6U2O - chains A and T of the 4 polymer chains in the assembly; structure by X-ray diffraction, 2.30 A resolution.

[Chain A]
Name: DNA polymerase beta
Source organism: Homo sapiens
Notes: EC 2.7.7.7, 4.2.99.-
Reference sequence: P06746 (DPOLB_HUMAN); numbering as in UniProt (aligned over 1-335)
Amino-acid sequence (335 residues; each row starts with the number of its first residue):
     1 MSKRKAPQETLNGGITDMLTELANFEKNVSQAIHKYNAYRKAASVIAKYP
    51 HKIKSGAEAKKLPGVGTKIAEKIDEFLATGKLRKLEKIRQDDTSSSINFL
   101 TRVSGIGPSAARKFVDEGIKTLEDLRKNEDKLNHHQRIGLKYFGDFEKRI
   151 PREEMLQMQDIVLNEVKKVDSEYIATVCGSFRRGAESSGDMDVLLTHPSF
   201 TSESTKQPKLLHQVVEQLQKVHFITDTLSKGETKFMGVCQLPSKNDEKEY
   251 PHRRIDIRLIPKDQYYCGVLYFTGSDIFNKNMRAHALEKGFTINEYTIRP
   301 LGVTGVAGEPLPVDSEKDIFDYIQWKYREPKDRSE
Unresolved in the structure: 1-7, 205-206
Ion coordination: Na+ site 1: Lys-60, Val-65 (shared with 1 residue of chain D); Na+ site 2: Thr-101, Val-103, Ile-106 (shared with 1 residue of chain P); Mg2+: Asp-190, Asp-192 (together with DZ4)
Small-molecule neighbours: DZ4 (2'-deoxy-5'-O-[(R)-hydroxy{[(R)-hydroxy(phosphonooxy)phosphoryl]amino}phosphoryl]adenosine): Arg-149, Gly-179, Ser-180, Arg-183, Ser-188, Gly-189, Asp-190, Asp-192, Tyr-271, Phe-272, Thr-273, Gly-274, Ser-275, Asp-276, Asn-279, Lys-280
Curated features (UniProtKB/Swiss-Prot):
  - region: Arg-183 to Asp-192 (DNA-binding)
  - active site: Lys-72 (Nucleophile)
  - binding site (K(+)): Lys-60, Leu-62, Val-65, Thr-101, Val-103, Ile-106
  - binding site (Na(+)): Lys-60, Leu-62, Val-65, Thr-101, Val-103, Ile-106
  - binding site (dATP): Arg-149, Ser-180, Arg-183, Gly-189, Asp-190
  - binding site (dCTP): Arg-149, Ser-180, Arg-183, Gly-189, Asp-190
  - binding site (dGTP): Arg-149, Ser-180, Arg-183, Gly-189, Asp-190, Asp-192
  - binding site (dTTP): Arg-149, Ser-180, Arg-183, Gly-189, Asp-190
  - binding site (Mg(2+)): Asp-190, Asp-192, Asp-256
  - modified residue: Lys-72 (N6-acetyllysine), Arg-83 (Omega-N-methylarginine), Arg-152 (Omega-N-methylarginine)
  - cross-link (Glycyl lysine isopeptide (Lys-Gly)): Lys-41 (interchain with G-Cter in ubiquitin), Lys-61 (interchain with G-Cter in ubiquitin), Lys-81 (interchain with G-Cter in ubiquitin)
  - natural variant: Leu-22 (L22P: Found in a gastric cancer sample; uncertain significance), Tyr-39 (Y39C: Found in a gastric cancer sample; uncertain significance), Gly-118 (G118V: Decreased DNA-directed DNA polymerase activity), Arg-137 (R137Q: Decreased function in base-excision repair), Arg-149 (R149I: Decreased DNA-directed DNA polymerase activity), Asp-160 (D160N: Found in a gastric cancer sample; uncertain significance), Cys-239 (C239R: Found in a gastric cancer sample; uncertain significance), Lys-289 (K289M: Found in a colon cancer sample; uncertain significance), Asn-294 (N294D: Found in a gastric cancer sample; uncertain significance), Glu-295 (E295K: Found in a gastric cancer sample; uncertain significance)
  - mutagenesis: Phe-25 (F25W: No effect on 5'-dRP lyase activity. Decreased ssDNA binding), His-34 (H34G: Decreased 5'-dRP lyase activity. Decreased ssDNA binding), Lys-35 (K35A: Decreased 5'-dRP lyase activity. Decreased ssDNA binding. Loss of 5'-dRP lyase activity; when associated with A-68 and A-72. Decreased ssDNA binding; when associated with A-68 and A-72 ...), Tyr-39 (Y39F: No effect on 5'-dRP lyase activity; Y39Q: Abolishes DNA polymerase and 5'-dRP lyase activity), Lys-41 (K41R: Abolishes ubiquitination; when associated with R-61 and R-81), Lys-60 (K60A: Decreased 5'-dRP lyase activity. Decreased ssDNA binding), Lys-61 (K61R: Abolishes ubiquitination; when associated with R-41 and R-81), Lys-68 (K68A: No effect on 5'-dRP lyase activity. Decreased ssDNA binding. Loss of 5'-dRP lyase activity; when associated with A-35 and A-72. Decreased ssDNA binding; when associated with A-35 and A-72 ...), Glu-71 (E71Q: No effect on 5'-dRP lyase activity. No effect on structure shown by circular dichroism. No effect on ssDNA binding), Lys-72 (K72A: Severely reduced 5'-dRP lyase activity. Does not affect ssDNA binding. Loss of 5'-dRP lyase activity; when associated with A-35 and A-68. Decreased ssDNA binding ...), Glu-75 (E75A: Slightly decreased 5'-dRP lyase activity. Decreased ssDNA binding. No effect on structure shown by circular dichroism), Lys-81 (K81R: Abolishes ubiquitination; when associated with R-41 and R-61), 5 further mutagenesis entries in UniProt

[Chain T]
Molecule: 16-nt DNA strand
Sequence (16 nucleotides; row label = number of the first residue in the row):
     1 CCCACGGCCCATCACC
Ion coordination: Cisplatin Pt: DG6, DG7

[Chain A / chain T interface]
Residue-residue contacts (16; chain A residue first):
  His-34(A) / DC5(T)  stacking on the base
  Asn-37(A) / DG6(T)  base contact
  Asn-133(A) / DT12(T)  phosphate contact
  His-134(A) / DT12(T)  phosphate contact
  Ser-229(A) / DC10(T)  phosphate contact
  Ser-229(A) / DA11(T)  phosphate contact
  Lys-230(A) / DC10(T)  phosphate contact
  Lys-230(A) / DA11(T)  hydrogen bond to the phosphate
  Gly-231(A) / DC10(T)  phosphate contact
  Glu-232(A) / DC10(T)  hydrogen bond to the phosphate
  Thr-233(A) / DC9(T)  hydrogen bond to the phosphate
  Thr-233(A) / DC10(T)  hydrogen bond to the phosphate
  Lys-234(A) / DC9(T)  hydrogen bond to the base
  Lys-234(A) / DC10(T)  hydrogen bond to the phosphate
  Lys-280(A) / DG6(T)  hydrogen bond to the base
  Tyr-296(A) / DC8(T)  sugar contact
Other interface residues (no listed pair), chain A (14 interface residues in all): Ile-33, Leu-228

[Overview]
14 residues of chain A and 7 residues of chain T are in contact; the contacts include 7 hydrogen bonds and 1
aromatic stacking contact. Polar contacts include Lys-234(A)/DC9(T), Lys-280(A)/DG6(T) and Lys-230(A)/DA11(T).
Bound to chain A: compound DZ4.
Here chain A is DNA polymerase beta (Homo sapiens) and chain T is a 16-nt DNA strand. Entry 6U2O (Structure of
human DNA polymerase beta misinserting dAMPNPP opposite the 5'G of the cisplatin Pt-GG intrastrand ...) was
determined by X-ray diffraction.
